8HRB - chains R and Y of the 20 polymer chains in the assembly; structure by electron microscopy, 3.78 A resolution.

[Chain R]
Protein: Archaeal ATPase
From: Escherichia coli
Reference sequence: A0A8H9B1T2 (A0A8H9B1T2_ECOLX); residues 1-947 here = UniProt positions 1-947
Amino-acid sequence (947 residues; row label = number of the first residue in the row):
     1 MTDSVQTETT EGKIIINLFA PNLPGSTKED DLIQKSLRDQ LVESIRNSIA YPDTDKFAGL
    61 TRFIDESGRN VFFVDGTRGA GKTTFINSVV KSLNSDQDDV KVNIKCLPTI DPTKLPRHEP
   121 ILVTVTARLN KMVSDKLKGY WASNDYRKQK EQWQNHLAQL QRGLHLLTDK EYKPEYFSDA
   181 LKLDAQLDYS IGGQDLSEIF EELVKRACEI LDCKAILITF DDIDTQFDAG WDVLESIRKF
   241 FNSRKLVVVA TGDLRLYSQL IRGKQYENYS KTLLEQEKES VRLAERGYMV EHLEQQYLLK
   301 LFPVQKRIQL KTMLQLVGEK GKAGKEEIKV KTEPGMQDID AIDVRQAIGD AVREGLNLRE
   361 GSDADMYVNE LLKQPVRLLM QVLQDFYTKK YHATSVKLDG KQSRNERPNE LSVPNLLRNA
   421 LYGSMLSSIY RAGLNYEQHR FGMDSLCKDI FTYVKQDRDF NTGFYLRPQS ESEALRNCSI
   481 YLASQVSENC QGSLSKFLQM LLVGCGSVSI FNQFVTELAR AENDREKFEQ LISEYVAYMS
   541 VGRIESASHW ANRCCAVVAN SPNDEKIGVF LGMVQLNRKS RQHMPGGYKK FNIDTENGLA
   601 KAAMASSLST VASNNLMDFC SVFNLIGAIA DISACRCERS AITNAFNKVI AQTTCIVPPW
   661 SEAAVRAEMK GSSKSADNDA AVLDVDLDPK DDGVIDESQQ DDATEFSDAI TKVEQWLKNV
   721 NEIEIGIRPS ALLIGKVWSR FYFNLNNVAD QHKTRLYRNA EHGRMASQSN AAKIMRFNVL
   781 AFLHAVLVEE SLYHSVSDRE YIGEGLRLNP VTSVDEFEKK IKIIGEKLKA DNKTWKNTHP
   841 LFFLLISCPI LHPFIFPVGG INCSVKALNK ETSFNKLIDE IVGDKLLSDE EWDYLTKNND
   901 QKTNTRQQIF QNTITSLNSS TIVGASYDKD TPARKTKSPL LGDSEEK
Unresolved in the structure: 1-12, 52-68, 96-101, 396-410, 518-523, 664-699, 899-906, 935-947
Sequence notes: conflict Arg636 (Leu in A0A8H9B1T2), Leu940 (Ser in A0A8H9B1T2)
Residues lining bound ligands: ATP (adenosine-5'-triphosphate): Asn22, Leu23, Pro24, Thr27, Asp31, Leu32, Ile33, Arg78, Gly79, Ala80, Gly81, Lys82, Thr83, Asp222, Asp224, Val376, Arg377, Met380

[Chain Y]
Molecule: 20-nt RNA strand
Sequence (20 nucleotides; row label = number of the first residue in the row):
     1 GUCCAGCGUC AUCGCUGGAC
Unresolved in the structure: 10-12

[Chain R / chain Y interface]
Pairs across the interface (14):
  Asn747(R) with C7(Y), hydrogen bond to the phosphate; G8(Y), phosphate contact
  Leu808(R) with G6(Y), sugar contact
  Asn809(R) with G6(Y), sugar contact
  Pro810(R) with G6(Y), phosphate contact
  Val811(R) with G6(Y), hydrogen bond to the phosphate; C7(Y), phosphate contact
  Thr812(R) with G6(Y), hydrogen bond to the phosphate
  Ser813(R) with A5(Y), hydrogen bond to the phosphate; G6(Y), phosphate contact
  Asp815(R) with A5(Y), sugar contact
  Lys866(R) with C3(Y), sugar contact; C4(Y), sugar contact
  Lys870(R) with C4(Y), hydrogen bond to the sugar
Interface residues without a listed pair, chain R (12 interface residues in all): Leu806, Glu816
Interface residues without a listed pair, chain Y (7 interface residues in all): G17

[In short]
The interface between chain R and chain Y involves 12 residues on one side and 7 on the other; the contacts
include 5 hydrogen bonds. Among the polar pairs are Lys870(R)-C4(Y), Asn747(R)-C7(Y) and Val811(R)-G6(Y).
Chain R binds ATP.
Chain R is Archaeal ATPase (Escherichia coli) and chain Y is a 20-nt RNA strand; the structure, Structure of
tetradecameric RdrA ring in RNA-loading state, was determined by electron microscopy (same publication as
8HR7, 8HR8, 8HR9, 8HRA and 8HRC).
